Entry 2G6Q (X-ray diffraction, 2.00 A resolution); this record covers chains A and B.

# Chain A
Molecule: Inhibitor of growth protein 2
Organism: Mus musculus
Notes: fragment: PHD domain (residues 204-263)
UniProt: Q9ESK4 (ING2_MOUSE); residue numbers follow UniProt; this construct covers 205-264
Chain sequence (62 residues; numbered 203 to 264; the number before each row is that of its first residue):
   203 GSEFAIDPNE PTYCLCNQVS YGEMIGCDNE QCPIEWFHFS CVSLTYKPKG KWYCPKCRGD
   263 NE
Unresolved in the structure: 203-211, 264
Differences from the reference sequence: cloning artifact (203-204)
Metal / ion sites: Zn2+ site 1: Cys-216, Cys-218, His-240, Cys-243; Zn2+ site 2: Cys-229, Cys-234, Cys-256, Cys-259
Curated features (UniProtKB/Swiss-Prot):
  - zinc finger: Pro-213 to Asp-262 (PHD-type)
  - binding site (Zn(2+)): Cys-216, Cys-218, Cys-229, Cys-234, His-240, Cys-243, Cys-256, Cys-259
  - site (Histone H3K4me3 binding): Tyr-215, Met-226, Asp-230, Trp-238
Reported in the primary citation:
  - mutagenesis - Y223A/E225A: decreased binding to H3K4Me3 peptide (chain B)
  - mutagenesis - K249A/K251A/K253A: unchanged binding to H3K4Me3 peptide (chain B)

# Chain B
Molecule: H3K4Me3 peptide
Chain sequence (12 residues; row label = number of the first residue in the row):
     1 ARTKQTARKS TG
Unresolved in the structure: 9-12
Modified positions: Lys-4 (n-trimethyllysine; M3L)
Reported in the primary citation:
  - post-translational modification sites: Lys-4

# Chain A / chain B interface
Contacting residue pairs (25; chain A residue first):
  Tyr-215(A) / Lys-4(B)
  Ser-222(A) / Lys-4(B)
  Ser-222(A) / Thr-6(B)  hydrogen bond
  Tyr-223(A) / Thr-6(B)  hydrogen bond (backbone-side chain)
  Gly-224(A) / Lys-4(B)
  Gly-224(A) / Gln-5(B)
  Gly-224(A) / Thr-6(B)  hydrogen bond (backbone-side chain)
  Glu-225(A) / Lys-4(B)
  Glu-225(A) / Gln-5(B)
  Met-226(A) / Thr-3(B)
  Met-226(A) / Lys-4(B)  hydrogen bond (backbone-backbone)
  Ile-227(A) / Ala-1(B)  hydrophobic
  Ile-227(A) / Arg-2(B)
  Ile-227(A) / Thr-3(B)
  Gly-228(A) / Arg-2(B)  hydrogen bond (backbone-backbone)
  Cys-229(A) / Arg-2(B)  hydrogen bond (backbone-side chain)
  Asp-230(A) / Arg-2(B)  salt bridge
  Glu-237(A) / Arg-2(B)  salt bridge
  Trp-238(A) / Arg-2(B)
  Trp-238(A) / Lys-4(B)
  Phe-241(A) / Thr-3(B)
  Lys-249(A) / Ala-1(B)  hydrogen bond (side chain-backbone)
  Lys-249(A) / Thr-3(B)  hydrogen bond
  Pro-250(A) / Ala-1(B)  hydrogen bond (backbone-backbone)
  Gly-252(A) / Ala-1(B)  hydrogen bond (backbone-backbone)
Other interface residues (no listed pair), chain A (18 interface residues in all): Lys-251, Trp-254
Interface features reported in the paper:
  - specific contacts: Tyr-215(A)/Lys-4(B) (cation-pi contact), Ser-222(A)/Lys-4(B), Ser-222(A)/Thr-6(B), Tyr-223(A)/Thr-6(B), Gly-224(A)/Thr-6(B), Met-226(A)/Lys-4(B), Gly-228(A)/Arg-2(B), Cys-229(A)/Arg-2(B), Asp-230(A)/Arg-2(B), Glu-237(A)/Arg-2(B), Trp-238(A)/Lys-4(B) (cation-pi contact), Trp-238(A)/Thr-3(B), Phe-241(A)/Thr-3(B), Lys-249(A)/Thr-3(B) (hydrogen bond), Lys-249(A)/Ala-1(B) (hydrogen bond), Pro-250(A)/Ala-1(B) (hydrogen bond), Gly-252(A)/Ala-1(B) (hydrogen bond)
  - interface residues, chain A: Gly-224(A), Met-226(A), Ile-227(A), Gly-228(A), Trp-254(A)
  - hot spots on chain A (mutagenesis) - S222A: decreased binding to H3K4Me3 peptide (chain B)

# In short
18 residues of chain A face 6 of chain B across their interface; the contacts include 10 hydrogen bonds and 2
salt bridges. Polar pairs include Asp-230(A)/Arg-2(B), Glu-237(A)/Arg-2(B) and Ser-222(A)/Thr-6(B). The
authors report cation-pi contacts between Tyr-215(A) and Lys-4(B) and Trp-238(A) and Lys-4(B); contacts
between Ser-222(A) and Lys-4(B), Ser-222(A) and Thr-6(B) and Tyr-223(A) and Thr-6(B) among others; hydrogen
bonds between Lys-249(A) and Thr-3(B), Lys-249(A) and Ala-1(B) and Pro-250(A) and Ala-1(B) among others. From
the paper: Y223A/E225A and S222A of chain A reduce binding to H3K4Me3 peptide (chain B); interface residues
Gly-224(A), Met-226(A) and Ile-227(A) among others.
Here chain A is Inhibitor of growth protein 2 (Mus musculus) and chain B is H3K4Me3 peptide. Entry 2G6Q
(Crystal structure of ING2 PHD finger in complex with H3K4Me3 peptide) was determined by X-ray diffraction.
